Entry 7UJJ (electron microscopy, 6.50 A resolution (low resolution: residue-level contacts below are approximate; hydrogen-bond / salt-bridge calls are withheld)); this record covers chains A and D of the 7 polymer chains in the assembly.

# Chain A
Protein: Shiga-like toxin 2 subunit A
From: Escherichia phage 933W
Notes: EC 3.2.2.22
UniProtKB: P09385 (STXA_BP933); residues 1-297 here correspond to UniProt positions 23-319 (UniProt number = residue number + 22)
Amino-acid sequence (297 residues; row label = number of the first residue in the row):
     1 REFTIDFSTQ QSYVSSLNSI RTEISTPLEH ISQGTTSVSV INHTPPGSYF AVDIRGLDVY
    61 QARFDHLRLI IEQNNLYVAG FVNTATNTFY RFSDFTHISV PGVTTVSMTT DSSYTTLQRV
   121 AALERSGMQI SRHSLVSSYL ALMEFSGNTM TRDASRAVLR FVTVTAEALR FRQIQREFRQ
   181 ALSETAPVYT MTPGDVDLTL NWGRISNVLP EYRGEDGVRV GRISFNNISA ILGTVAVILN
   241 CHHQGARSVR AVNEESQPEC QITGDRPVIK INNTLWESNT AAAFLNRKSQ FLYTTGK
Disordered / not traced: 243-258
Cystine bridges: Cys241-Cys260
Ion coordination: Na+ site 1: Ser15, Ser19; Na+ site 2: Thr22, Ser25; Na+ site 3: Arg266, Asn279 (together with formate)
Swiss-Prot annotation at these positions:
  - active site: Glu167
  - site: Arg250, Ala251 (Cleavage)

# Chain D
Protein: Shiga-like toxin 2 subunit B
From: Escherichia phage 933W
UniProtKB: P09386 (STXB_BP933); residues 1-70 here correspond to UniProt positions 20-89 (UniProt number = residue number + 19)
Amino-acid sequence (70 residues; row label = number of the first residue in the row):
     1 ADCAKGKIEF SKYNEDDTFT VKVDGKEYWT SRWNLQPLLQ SAQLTGMTVT IKSSTCESGS
    61 GFAEVQFNND
Cystine bridges: Cys3-Cys56

# Interface between chain A and chain D
Residue-residue contacts (25; chain A residue first):
  Thr115(A) - Lys5(D)
  Leu200(A) - Asn69(D)
  Leu200(A) - Asp70(D)
  Arg204(A) - Thr45(D)
  Arg222(A) - Asn69(D)
  Ile262(A) - Gln43(D)
  Ile262(A) - Leu44(D)
  Ile262(A) - Thr45(D)
  Ile262(A) - Gly46(D)
  Thr263(A) - Leu44(D)
  Asn279(A) - Leu44(D)
  Asn279(A) - Thr45(D)
  Ala282(A) - Leu44(D)
  Ala283(A) - Ser41(D)
  Ala283(A) - Leu44(D)
  Ala283(A) - Thr45(D)
  Asn286(A) - Pro37(D)
  Asn286(A) - Gln40(D)
  Asn286(A) - Ser41(D)
  Arg287(A) - Pro37(D)
  Arg287(A) - Ser41(D)
  Tyr293(A) - Asn34(D)
  Tyr293(A) - Pro37(D)
  Gly296(A) - Trp33(D)
  Lys297(A) - Trp33(D)
Other interface residues (no listed pair), chain A (16 interface residues in all): Asp197, Thr280
Other interface residues (no listed pair), chain D (13 interface residues in all): Leu38

# In short
Chain A and chain D form an interface of 16 and 13 residues respectively. Ser15(A) and Ser19(A) form the Na+
site 1. Thr22(A) and Ser25(A) coordinate Na+ site 2. UniProt lists active-site residue Glu167(A) on chain A.
Chain A is Shiga-like toxin 2 subunit A and chain D is Shiga-like toxin 2 subunit B, both from Escherichia
phage 933W; the structure, Stx2a and DARPin complex, was determined by electron microscopy.
